PDB entry 3HFB | X-ray diffraction, 1.92 A resolution | chain A

Chain A:
Protein: Tryptophan 5-hydroxylase 1
From: Homo sapiens
Notes: EC 1.14.16.4
UniProt: P17752 (TPH1_HUMAN); residues 104-393 here = UniProt positions 104-393
Sequence (290 residues; row label = number of the first residue in the row):
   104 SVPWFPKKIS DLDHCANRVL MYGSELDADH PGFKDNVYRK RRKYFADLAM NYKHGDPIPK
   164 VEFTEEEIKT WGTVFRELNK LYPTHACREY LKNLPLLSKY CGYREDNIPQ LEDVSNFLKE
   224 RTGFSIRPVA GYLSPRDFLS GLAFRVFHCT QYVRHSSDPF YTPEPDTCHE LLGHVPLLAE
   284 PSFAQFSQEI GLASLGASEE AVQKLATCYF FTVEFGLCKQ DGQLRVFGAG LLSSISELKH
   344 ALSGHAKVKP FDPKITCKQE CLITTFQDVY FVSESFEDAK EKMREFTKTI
Unresolved in the structure: 122-137
Sequence notes: engineered mutation S104 (Thr in P17752), R179 (Gln in P17752)
Bound ions: Fe ion: H272, H277, E317
Residues lining bound ligands: ML4 (4-(5-{[(2'-methylbiphenyl-2-yl)methyl]amino}pyrazin-2-yl)-L-phenylalanine): Y235, L236, P238, R257, F263, Y264, T265, P266, E267, P268, H272, Q306, A309, T310, F313, E317, G333, S336, S337, C364, I366
UniProt features mapped onto this chain:
  - binding site (L-tryptophan): Y235, R257, T265, S336, I366
  - binding site (Fe cation): H272, H277, E317
Reported in the primary citation:
  - Fe ion coordination: H272, H277, E317
  - contacts within the chain: Y235-P268
  - conformationally variable residues (order/disorder transition, side-chain flip): V122 to K137, Y235
  - binding site for ML4: P238, R257, Y264, T265, P268, H272, A309, F313, S336, C364

Overview:
Bound to chain A: compound ML4. H272, H277 and E317 form the Fe ion site. Curated annotation (UniProt) lists 5
L-tryptophan-binding residues and 3 Fe cation-binding residues. From the paper: a binding site for ML4 at
P238, R257 and Y264 among others; Fe ion coordination by H272, H277 and E317.
Chain A is Tryptophan 5-hydroxylase 1 (Homo sapiens); the structure, Crystal structure of human tryoptophan
hydroxylase type 1 with LP-534193, was determined by X-ray diffraction.
